PDB entry 1XF5 | X-ray diffraction, 2.60 A resolution | chains A and B of the 4 polymer chains in the assembly

[Chain A]
Name: Monoclonal antibody 19D9D6 Light chain
From: Mus musculus
Notes: antibody fragment or engineered binder
Chain sequence (220 residues; numbered 1 to 220; the number before each row is that of its first residue):
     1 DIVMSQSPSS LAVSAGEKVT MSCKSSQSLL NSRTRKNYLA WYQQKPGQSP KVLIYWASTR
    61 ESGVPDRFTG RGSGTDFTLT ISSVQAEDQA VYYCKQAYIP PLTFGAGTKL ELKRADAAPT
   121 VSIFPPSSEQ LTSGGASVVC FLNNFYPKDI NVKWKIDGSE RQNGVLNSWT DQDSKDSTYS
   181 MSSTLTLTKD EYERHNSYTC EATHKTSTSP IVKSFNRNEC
Disulfide bonds: Cys-23/Cys-94, Cys-140/Cys-200

[Chain B]
Name: Monoclonal antibody 19D9D6 Heavy chain
From: Mus musculus
Notes: antibody fragment or engineered binder
Chain sequence (218 residues; each row starts with the number of its first residue):
     1 QIQLVQSGPE LKKPGETVKI SCKASGYTFT DFSMHWVNQA PGKGLNWMGW VNTETGEPTY
    61 ADDFKGRFAF SLETSASTAY LQINSLKNED TATYFCARFL LRQYFDVWGA GTTVTVSSAK
   121 TTPPSVYPLA PGSAAQTNSM VTLGCLVKGY FPEPVTVTWN SGSLSSGVHT FPAVLQSDLY
   181 TLSSSVTVPS STWPSETVTC NVAHPASSTK VDKKIVPR
Disulfide bonds: Cys-22/Cys-96, Cys-145/Cys-200

[Chain A / chain B interface]
Residue-residue contacts (76):
  Tyr-38(A) / Gln-103(B)
  Tyr-42(A) / Tyr-104(B)
  Tyr-42(A) / Phe-105(B)  hydrogen bond (side chain-backbone)
  Tyr-42(A) / Trp-108(B)  hydrophobic
  Gln-44(A) / Gln-39(B)
  Gln-44(A) / Phe-95(B)
  Ser-49(A) / Phe-95(B)
  Ser-49(A) / Trp-108(B)
  Ser-49(A) / Gly-109(B)
  Pro-50(A) / Leu-45(B)  hydrophobic
  Pro-50(A) / Trp-108(B)
  Val-52(A) / Tyr-104(B)  hydrophobic
  Val-52(A) / Phe-105(B)
  Tyr-55(A) / Arg-102(B)  hydrogen bond
  Tyr-55(A) / Tyr-104(B)  hydrophobic
  Trp-56(A) / Arg-102(B)
  Glu-61(A) / Tyr-104(B)  hydrogen bond
  Tyr-93(A) / Gln-39(B)
  Tyr-93(A) / Gly-44(B)
  Tyr-93(A) / Leu-45(B)  hydrophobic
  Lys-95(A) / Gln-103(B)  hydrogen bond (side chain-backbone)
  Lys-95(A) / Tyr-104(B)
  Lys-95(A) / Phe-105(B)
  Ala-97(A) / Gln-103(B)
  Pro-101(A) / Trp-47(B)  hydrophobic
  Leu-102(A) / Trp-47(B)
  Leu-102(A) / Phe-99(B)  hydrophobic
  Leu-102(A) / Phe-105(B)  hydrophobic
  Phe-104(A) / Leu-45(B)
  Phe-104(A) / Trp-47(B)
  Ser-122(A) / Thr-142(B)
  Phe-124(A) / Leu-129(B)
  Phe-124(A) / Ala-130(B)
  Phe-124(A) / Pro-131(B)
  Phe-124(A) / Thr-142(B)
  Pro-125(A) / Arg-218(B)  hydrogen bond (backbone-side chain)
  Pro-126(A) / Arg-218(B)  hydrogen bond (backbone-side chain)
  Ser-127(A) / Tyr-127(B)
  Ser-127(A) / Pro-128(B)
  Glu-129(A) / Val-126(B)
  Glu-129(A) / Tyr-127(B)
  Glu-129(A) / Pro-128(B)
  Glu-129(A) / Lys-213(B)  salt bridge
  Gln-130(A) / Tyr-127(B)
  Gln-130(A) / Lys-148(B)
  Ser-133(A) / Tyr-127(B)
  Ser-137(A) / Leu-146(B)
  Ser-137(A) / Lys-148(B)
  Val-139(A) / Leu-129(B)  hydrophobic
  Val-139(A) / Leu-146(B)  hydrophobic
  Phe-141(A) / Phe-171(B)  hydrophobic
  Phe-141(A) / Ser-183(B)
  Phe-141(A) / Ser-184(B)
  Phe-141(A) / Ser-185(B)
  Asn-143(A) / His-169(B)  hydrogen bond
  Asn-143(A) / Phe-171(B)
  Asn-143(A) / Ser-185(B)  hydrogen bond
  Asn-144(A) / His-169(B)  hydrogen bond
  Leu-166(A) / Val-174(B)  hydrophobic
  Leu-166(A) / Gln-176(B)
  Leu-166(A) / Thr-181(B)
  Asn-167(A) / Val-174(B)
  Ser-168(A) / Phe-171(B)
  Ser-168(A) / Pro-172(B)  hydrogen bond (side chain-backbone)
  Ser-168(A) / Val-174(B)
  Trp-169(A) / Pro-172(B)
  Thr-170(A) / Thr-170(B)
  Thr-170(A) / Phe-171(B)
  Asp-173(A) / His-169(B)  salt bridge
  Ser-180(A) / His-169(B)  hydrogen bond
  Ser-180(A) / Phe-171(B)
  Met-181(A) / Phe-171(B)
  Ser-182(A) / Phe-171(B)
  Ser-182(A) / Ser-183(B)
  Glu-219(A) / Ser-133(B)
  Cys-220(A) / Ser-133(B)
Other interface residues (no listed pair), chain A (43 interface residues in all): Ala-40, Ser-128, Thr-184, Thr-186
Other interface residues (no listed pair), chain B (42 interface residues in all): His-35, Val-37, Asn-46, Ala-61, Asp-106, Gly-132, Leu-143, Gly-144

[In short]
The interface between chain A and chain B involves 43 residues on one side and 42 on the other; the contacts
include 11 hydrogen bonds and 2 salt bridges. Among the polar pairs are Glu-129(A)/Lys-213(B),
Asp-173(A)/His-169(B) and Tyr-42(A)/Phe-105(B).
Here chain A is Monoclonal antibody 19D9D6 Light chain and chain B is Monoclonal antibody 19D9D6 Heavy chain,
both from Mus musculus. Entry 1XF5 (Complex HCV core-Fab 19D9D6-Protein L mutant (H74C, Y64W)in space group
P21212) was determined by X-ray diffraction, deposited together with 1XCQ and 1XCT.
